Entry 4PSO (X-ray diffraction, 2.90 A resolution); this record covers chains B and C of the 6 polymer chains in the assembly.

[Chain B (and C)]
Name: ssDNA binding protein
Source organism: Aeropyrum pernix
Notes: chain C of this document is another copy of the same molecule, construct and numbering; everything in this record applies to it too
UniProt: Q9YAS7 (Q9YAS7_AERPE); residue numbers follow UniProt; this construct covers 2-234
Sequence (237 residues; each row starts with the number of its first residue; numbers below 1 keep their minus sign (Gly-2 is residue -2)):
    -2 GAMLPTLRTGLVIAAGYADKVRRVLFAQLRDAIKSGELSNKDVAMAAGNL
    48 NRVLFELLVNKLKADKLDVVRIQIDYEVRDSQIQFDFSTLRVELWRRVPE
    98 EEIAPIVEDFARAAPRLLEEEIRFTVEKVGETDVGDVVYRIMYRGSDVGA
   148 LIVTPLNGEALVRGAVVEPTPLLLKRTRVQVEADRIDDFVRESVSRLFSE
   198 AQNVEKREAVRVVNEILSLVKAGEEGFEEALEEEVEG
Disordered / not traced: -2, 219-234
Construct notes: expression tag (-2 to -1, 1)
From the paper describing this entry:
  - binding site for polydeoxyribonucleotide: Lys17, Arg20, Phe23, Lys63, Leu64, Asn211
  - binding site for polydeoxyribonucleotide: Lys17, Arg20, Leu64
  - specificity-determining residues: Arg20 (proposed by the authors, not directly observed)

[Chain B / chain C interface]
Contacting residue pairs - 103 pairs, chain B then chain C:
  Leu8(B) - Leu8(C)
  Leu8(B) - Val9(C)
  Leu8(B) - Ile10(C)
  Leu8(B) - Val66(C)  hydrophobic
  Val9(B) - Leu8(C)
  Ile10(B) - Leu8(C)
  Ile10(B) - Trp92(C)  hydrophobic
  Ala12(B) - Lys203(C)  hydrogen bond (backbone-side chain)
  Tyr14(B) - Pro166(C)
  Asp16(B) - Glu202(C)
  Asp16(B) - Lys203(C)  hydrogen bond (side chain-backbone)
  Arg19(B) - Asn200(C)  hydrogen bond (side chain-backbone)
  Arg19(B) - Val201(C)
  Arg19(B) - Glu202(C)
  Arg20(B) - Glu202(C)  salt bridge
  Ala41(B) - Asn200(C)
  Met42(B) - Asn200(C)
  Gly45(B) - Thr167(C)  hydrogen bond (backbone-side chain)
  Gly45(B) - Asn200(C)
  Asn46(B) - Leu115(C)
  Leu47(B) - Leu115(C)
  Asn48(B) - Pro166(C)
  Asn48(B) - Thr167(C)
  Arg49(B) - Leu114(C)  hydrogen bond (side chain-backbone)
  Arg49(B) - Glu117(C)
  Arg49(B) - Ile119(C)
  Arg49(B) - Tyr140(C)
  Arg49(B) - Pro166(C)
  Val50(B) - Phe107(C)
  Val50(B) - Leu115(C)  hydrophobic
  Phe52(B) - Tyr140(C)  hydrophobic
  Phe52(B) - Glu165(C)
  Phe52(B) - Pro166(C)  hydrophobic
  Glu53(B) - Phe107(C)
  Glu53(B) - Tyr140(C)  hydrogen bond
  Leu54(B) - Phe107(C)
  Val56(B) - Arg141(C)
  Asn57(B) - Arg141(C)  hydrogen bond
  Lys58(B) - Ile103(C)
  Lys58(B) - Phe107(C)
  Leu59(B) - Ile100(C)  hydrophobic
  Leu59(B) - Ile103(C)  hydrophobic
  Leu64(B) - Trp92(C)  hydrogen bond (backbone-side chain)
  Asp65(B) - Trp92(C)
  Val66(B) - Leu8(C)  hydrophobic
  Val66(B) - Trp92(C)
  Phe84(B) - Ala108(C)
  Phe84(B) - Ala111(C)  hydrophobic
  Leu87(B) - Val104(C)
  Val89(B) - Ile100(C)
  Val89(B) - Val104(C)  hydrophobic
  Leu91(B) - Arg94(C)
  Leu91(B) - Val95(C)  hydrogen bond (backbone-backbone)
  Trp92(B) - Ile10(C)  hydrophobic
  Trp92(B) - Leu64(C)  hydrogen bond (side chain-backbone)
  Trp92(B) - Asp65(C)
  Trp92(B) - Val66(C)
  Trp92(B) - Trp92(C)  hydrophobic
  Trp92(B) - Arg93(C)
  Trp92(B) - Arg94(C)
  Arg93(B) - Trp92(C)
  Arg93(B) - Arg93(C)  hydrogen bond (backbone-backbone)
  Arg93(B) - Val95(C)
  Arg94(B) - Leu91(C)
  Arg94(B) - Trp92(C)
  Val95(B) - Leu91(C)  hydrogen bond (backbone-backbone)
  Val95(B) - Arg93(C)
  Ile100(B) - Leu59(C)  hydrophobic
  Ile100(B) - Val89(C)
  Ile103(B) - Lys58(C)
  Ile103(B) - Leu59(C)  hydrophobic
  Val104(B) - Leu87(C)
  Phe107(B) - Val50(C)
  Phe107(B) - Glu53(C)
  Phe107(B) - Leu54(C)  hydrophobic
  Ala108(B) - Phe84(C)
  Ala111(B) - Val50(C)  hydrophobic
  Ala111(B) - Phe84(C)  hydrophobic
  Leu114(B) - Glu53(C)
  Leu115(B) - Asn46(C)
  Leu115(B) - Val50(C)  hydrophobic
  Ile119(B) - Arg49(C)
  Tyr140(B) - Arg49(C)  hydrogen bond
  Tyr140(B) - Glu53(C)  hydrogen bond
  Arg141(B) - Glu53(C)  salt bridge
  Arg141(B) - Asn57(C)
  Glu165(B) - Phe52(C)
  Pro166(B) - Asn48(C)
  Pro166(B) - Arg49(C)
  Pro166(B) - Phe52(C)
  Thr167(B) - Gly45(C)  hydrogen bond (side chain-backbone)
  Thr167(B) - Asn48(C)
  Asn200(B) - Arg19(C)  hydrogen bond (backbone-side chain)
  Asn200(B) - Ala41(C)
  Asn200(B) - Met42(C)
  Asn200(B) - Gly45(C)
  Val201(B) - Arg19(C)
  Glu202(B) - Asp16(C)
  Glu202(B) - Arg19(C)  salt bridge
  Glu202(B) - Arg20(C)  salt bridge
  Lys203(B) - Ala12(C)  hydrogen bond (side chain-backbone)
  Lys203(B) - Asp16(C)  hydrogen bond (backbone-side chain)
  Arg204(B) - Asp16(C)
Interface residues without a listed pair, chain B (56 interface residues in all): Ala15, Lys63, Pro112
Interface residues without a listed pair, chain C (58 interface residues in all): Tyr14, Leu47, Lys63, Arg68, Pro112, Glu118, Pro168, Arg204

[Summary]
56 residues of chain B face 58 of chain C across their interface, with 18 hydrogen bonds and 4 salt bridges.
Among the polar pairs are Arg20(B)-Glu202(C), Arg141(B)-Glu53(C) and Glu202(B)-Arg19(C). The paper reports a
binding site for polydeoxyribonucleotide at Lys17(B), Arg20(B) and Phe23(B) among others; the specificity
determinant Arg20(B).
Both chains are ssDNA binding protein (Aeropyrum pernix). Entry 4PSO (Crystal structure of apeThermo-DBP-RP2
bound to ssDNA dT10) was determined by X-ray diffraction together with 4PSL, 4PSM and 4PSN from the same
study.
